PDB entry 6XZZ | X-ray diffraction, 1.39 A resolution | chains A and B

[Chain A]
Protein: B-cell lymphoma 6 protein
From: Homo sapiens
Reference sequence: P41182 (BCL6_HUMAN); residue numbers follow UniProt; this construct covers 6-129
Sequence (126 residues; each row starts with the number of its first residue):
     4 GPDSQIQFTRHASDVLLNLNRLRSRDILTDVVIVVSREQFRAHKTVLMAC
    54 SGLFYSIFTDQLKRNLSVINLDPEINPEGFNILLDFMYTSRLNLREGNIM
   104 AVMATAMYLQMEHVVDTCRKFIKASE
Unresolved in the structure: 4, 129
Construct notes: expression tag (4-5); engineered mutation Gln8 (Cys in P41182), Arg67 (Cys in P41182), Asn84 (Cys in P41182)
Ion coordination: Na+ site 1: Ser39, Pro76, Ile78; Na+ site 2 near Tyr58 (its only coordinating residue here); Na+ site 3 near Asp63 (its only coordinating residue here)
Residues lining bound ligands: trifluoroacetic acid (TFA): Ile9, Lys123, Phe124
UniProt features mapped onto this chain:
  - mutagenesis: Asn21 (N21K: Abolishes interaction with NCOR2 and HDAC2, no effect on interaction with CTBP1 and transcriptional autoinhibition; when associated with A-116 and 376-Q--Q-379), Ser59 (S59A: Abolished ubiquitination by the SCF(FBXL17) complex), His116 (H116A: Abolishes interaction with NCOR2 and HDAC2, no effect on interaction with CTBP1 and transcriptional autoinhibition; when associated with K-21 and 376-Q--Q-379)
What the authors report for this chain:
  - mutagenesis - C8Q/C67R/C84N: increased expression (citing earlier work)

[Chain B]
Protein: Nuclear receptor corepressor 1
Reference sequence: O75376 (NCOR1_HUMAN); residues 1726-1742 here = UniProt positions 1726-1742
Sequence (17 residues; each row starts with the number of its first residue):
  1726 RERIAAASSDLYLRPGS
Unresolved in the structure: 1726-1733, 1742
Residues lining bound ligands: trifluoroacetic acid (TFA): Ser1734, Leu1736, Tyr1737, Leu1738

[Chain A / chain B interface]
Contacting residue pairs (19; chain A residue first):
  Asp6(A) - Gly1741(B)  hydrogen bond (backbone-backbone)
  Ser7(A) - Arg1739(B)
  Ser7(A) - Gly1741(B)
  Gln8(A) - Tyr1737(B)
  Gln8(A) - Leu1738(B)
  Gln8(A) - Arg1739(B)  hydrogen bond (backbone-backbone)
  Gln8(A) - Pro1740(B)  hydrogen bond (side chain-backbone)
  Gln8(A) - Gly1741(B)
  Ile9(A) - Tyr1737(B)
  Ile9(A) - Leu1738(B)  hydrophobic
  Gln10(A) - Leu1736(B)
  Gln10(A) - Tyr1737(B)  hydrogen bond (backbone-backbone)
  Gln10(A) - Arg1739(B)  hydrogen bond
  Phe11(A) - Asp1735(B)
  Phe11(A) - Leu1736(B)  hydrophobic
  Thr12(A) - Ser1734(B)
  Thr12(A) - Asp1735(B)  hydrogen bond (backbone-backbone)
  Thr12(A) - Leu1736(B)
  Thr12(A) - Tyr1737(B)
Other interface residues (no listed pair), chain A (8 interface residues in all): Arg13

[Summary]
The chain A/chain B interface involves 8 residues from each chain; the contacts include 6 hydrogen bonds.
Polar pairs include Gln8(A)-Pro1740(B), Gln10(A)-Arg1739(B) and Asp6(A)-Gly1741(B). Trifluoroacetic acid is
bound between chain A and chain B. UniProt lists 3 mutagenesis sites on chain A. From the paper: C8Q/C67R/C84N
of chain A increase expression.
Here chain A is B-cell lymphoma 6 protein (Homo sapiens) and chain B is Nuclear receptor corepressor 1. Entry
6XZZ (Crystal structure of the BCL6 BTB domain in complex with the NCoR1 BBD2 peptide) was determined by X-ray
diffraction, deposited together with 6XWF, 6XXS, 6XYX, 6Y17 and 6ZBU.
